4IDM - chain A; structure by X-ray diffraction, 2.50 A resolution.

== Chain A ==
Protein: Delta-1-pyrroline-5-carboxylate dehydrogenase
Organism: Mycobacterium tuberculosis
Notes: EC 1.5.1.12
UniProt: I6X0K4 (I6X0K4_MYCTU); numbering as in UniProt (aligned over 1-543)
Chain sequence (563 residues; each row starts with the number of its first residue; numbers below 1 keep their minus sign (Mse-19 is residue -19)):
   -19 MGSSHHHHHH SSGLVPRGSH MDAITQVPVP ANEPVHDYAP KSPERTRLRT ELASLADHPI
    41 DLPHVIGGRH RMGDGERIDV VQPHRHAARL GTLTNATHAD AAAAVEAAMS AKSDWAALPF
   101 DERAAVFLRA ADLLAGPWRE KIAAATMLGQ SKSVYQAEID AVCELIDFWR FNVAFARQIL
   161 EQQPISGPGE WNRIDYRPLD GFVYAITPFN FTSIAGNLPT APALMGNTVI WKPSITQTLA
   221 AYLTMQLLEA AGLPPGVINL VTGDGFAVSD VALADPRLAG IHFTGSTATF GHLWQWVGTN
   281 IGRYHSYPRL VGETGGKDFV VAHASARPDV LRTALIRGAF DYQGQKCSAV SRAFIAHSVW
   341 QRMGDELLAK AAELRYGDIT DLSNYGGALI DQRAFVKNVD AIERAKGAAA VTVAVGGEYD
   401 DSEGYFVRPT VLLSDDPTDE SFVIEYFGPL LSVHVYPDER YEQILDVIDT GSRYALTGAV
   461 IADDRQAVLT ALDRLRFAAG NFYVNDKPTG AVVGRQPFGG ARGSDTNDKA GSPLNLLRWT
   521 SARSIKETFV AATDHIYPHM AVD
Disordered / not traced: -19 to -1, 419-425, 490
Sequence notes: expression tag (-19 to 0); engineered mutation Asp505 (Gly in I6X0K4)
Modified residues: Mse-19 (selenomethionine); Mse1, Mse52, Mse89, Mse127, Mse205, Mse225, Mse343, Mse540 (selenomethionine; parent Met)

== Overview ==
Chain A is Delta-1-pyrroline-5-carboxylate dehydrogenase (Mycobacterium tuberculosis); the structure, Crystal
structure of the Delta-pyrroline-5-carboxylate dehydrogenase from Mycobacterium tuberculosis, was determined
by X-ray diffraction (same publication as 4IDS, 4IHI and 4JDC).
